2BWB - chain A; structure by X-ray diffraction, 2.30 A resolution.

# Chain A
Name: Ubiquitin-like protein DSK2
From: Saccharomyces cerevisiae
Notes: fragment: uba domain, residues 326-371
Reference sequence: P48510 (DSK2_YEAST); residues 326-371 here = UniProt positions 326-371
Sequence (46 residues; row label = number of the first residue in the row):
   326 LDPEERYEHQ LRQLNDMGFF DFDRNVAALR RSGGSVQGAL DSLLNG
Reported in the primary citation:
  - self-association interface (contacts with another copy of this molecule): R331, R355, R356

# Summary
The paper reports a self-association interface involving R331, R355 and R356.
Chain A is Ubiquitin-like protein DSK2 (Saccharomyces cerevisiae); the structure, Crystal structure of the UBA
domain of Dsk2 from S. cerevisiae, was determined by X-ray diffraction (same publication as 2BWE and 2BWF).
